Entry 6HSD (X-ray diffraction, 1.60 A resolution); this record covers chains A and C.

[Chain A (and C)]
Protein: Rrf2 family transcriptional regulator
From: Streptomyces venezuelae (strain ATCC 10712 / CBS 650.69 / DSM 40230 / JCM 4526 / NBRC 13096 / PD 04745)
Notes: chain C of this document is another copy of the same molecule, construct and numbering; everything in this record applies to it too
Reference sequence: F2RGC9 (F2RGC9_STRVP); residue numbers follow UniProt; this construct covers 1-160
Sequence (166 residues; numbered 1 to 166; the number before each row is that of its first residue):
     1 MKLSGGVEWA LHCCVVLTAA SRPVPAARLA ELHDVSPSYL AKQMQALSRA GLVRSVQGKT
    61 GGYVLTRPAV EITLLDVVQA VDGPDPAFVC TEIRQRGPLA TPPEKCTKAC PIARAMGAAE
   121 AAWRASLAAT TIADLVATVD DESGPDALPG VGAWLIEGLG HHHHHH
Sequence notes: expression tag (161-166)
Metal / ion sites: 2Fe-2S cluster Fe site 1: E8, H12 (shared with C90(C), C110(C) of chain C); 2Fe-2S cluster Fe site 2: C90, C110 (shared with E8(C), H12(C) of chain C)
Residues lining bound ligands: 2Fe-2S cluster (FES): F88, C90, T91, E92, I93, R94, C110, I112, A113
Reported in the primary citation:
  - 2Fe-2S cluster coordination: E8, H12, C90, C110
  - contacts within the chain: E8-W9 (water-mediated contact), C90-E92 (hydrogen bond)
  - binding site for 2Fe-2S cluster: F88, I93, R94, I112, A113
  - mutagenesis - E8C/H12C: increased stability
  - mutagenesis - E8C: abolished binding to nucleic acid
  - mutagenesis - E8A, E8C/H12C, H12A: abolished binding to DNA
  - binding site for 2-(N-morpholino)-ethanesulfonic acid: W9 (proposed by the authors, not directly observed)
  - mutagenesis - E8A, H12A: decreased stability in response to [2Fe-2S] cluster
  - mutagenesis - E8C: unchanged stability in response to [2Fe-2S] cluster
  - mutagenesis - H12C: increased stability in response to [2Fe-2S] cluster
  - mutagenesis - E8A, H12A: decreased stability in response to redox cycling

[Interface between chain A and chain C]
Contacting residue pairs (96):
  M1(A) - M1(C)  hydrophobic
  M1(A) - K2(C)
  M1(A) - L3(C)  hydrophobic
  M1(A) - D82(C)  hydrogen bond (backbone-side chain)
  M1(A) - P86(C)
  M1(A) - A87(C)
  M1(A) - W123(C)
  K2(A) - M1(C)
  K2(A) - K2(C)  hydrogen bond (backbone-backbone)
  K2(A) - A87(C)
  L3(A) - M1(C)  hydrophobic
  L3(A) - A87(C)  hydrogen bond (backbone-backbone)
  L3(A) - F88(C)  hydrophobic
  L3(A) - M116(C)  hydrophobic
  E8(A) - F88(C)
  E8(A) - V89(C)
  E8(A) - C90(C)  hydrogen bond
  E8(A) - T91(C)  hydrogen bond
  E8(A) - E92(C)  hydrogen bond (side chain-backbone)
  E8(A) - I93(C)
  W9(A) - I93(C)  hydrophobic
  L11(A) - I112(C)  hydrophobic
  L11(A) - M116(C)  hydrophobic
  H12(A) - I93(C)
  H12(A) - C110(C)  hydrogen bond
  H12(A) - I112(C)
  E31(A) - P98(C)
  L32(A) - R96(C)
  L32(A) - G97(C)
  L32(A) - P98(C)
  H33(A) - R96(C)  hydrogen bond (backbone-side chain)
  D34(A) - R96(C)  salt bridge
  D34(A) - G97(C)
  L74(A) - A115(C)  hydrophobic
  V78(A) - M116(C)  hydrophobic
  D82(A) - M1(C)  hydrogen bond (side chain-backbone)
  A87(A) - M1(C)
  A87(A) - L3(C)
  F88(A) - L3(C)  hydrophobic
  F88(A) - E8(C)
  V89(A) - E8(C)
  C90(A) - E8(C)
  T91(A) - E8(C)  hydrogen bond
  E92(A) - E8(C)
  I93(A) - E8(C)
  I93(A) - W9(C)  hydrophobic
  I93(A) - H12(C)
  R96(A) - L32(C)
  R96(A) - H33(C)  hydrogen bond (side chain-backbone)
  R96(A) - D34(C)  salt bridge
  G97(A) - L32(C)
  G97(A) - D34(C)
  P98(A) - E31(C)
  P98(A) - L32(C)
  P98(A) - W154(C)  hydrophobic
  L99(A) - V151(C)  hydrophobic
  L99(A) - W154(C)
  K105(A) - E142(C)  hydrogen bond (side chain-backbone)
  K105(A) - S143(C)
  K108(A) - E142(C)
  C110(A) - H12(C)
  P111(A) - L135(C)
  P111(A) - T138(C)
  P111(A) - E142(C)
  I112(A) - L11(C)  hydrophobic
  I112(A) - H12(C)
  I112(A) - L135(C)  hydrophobic
  R114(A) - T138(C)
  R114(A) - E142(C)  salt bridge
  A115(A) - L74(C)  hydrophobic
  M116(A) - L3(C)  hydrophobic
  M116(A) - L11(C)  hydrophobic
  M116(A) - L127(C)  hydrophobic
  A118(A) - S126(C)
  A119(A) - W123(C)
  A119(A) - S126(C)  hydrogen bond (backbone-side chain)
  A119(A) - L127(C)  hydrophobic
  E120(A) - W123(C)
  A122(A) - A122(C)
  W123(A) - M1(C)
  W123(A) - A119(C)
  W123(A) - E120(C)
  S126(A) - A118(C)
  S126(A) - A119(C)  hydrogen bond (side chain-backbone)
  L127(A) - M116(C)  hydrophobic
  L127(A) - A119(C)  hydrophobic
  L135(A) - P111(C)
  L135(A) - I112(C)  hydrophobic
  T138(A) - P111(C)
  T138(A) - R114(C)
  E142(A) - K105(C)  hydrogen bond (backbone-side chain)
  E142(A) - P111(C)
  E142(A) - R114(C)  salt bridge
  V151(A) - L99(C)  hydrophobic
  W154(A) - P98(C)  hydrophobic
  W154(A) - L99(C)  hydrophobic
Interface residues without a listed pair, chain A (52 interface residues in all): V7, V15, P86, R94, V139, S143, G150
Interface residues without a listed pair, chain C (53 interface residues in all): V7, V15, V78, D85, R94, K108, V139, G150

[Overview]
52 residues of chain A face 53 of chain C across their interface; the contacts include 15 hydrogen bonds and 4
salt bridges. Polar pairs include D34(A)-R96(C), R114(A)-E142(C) and M1(A)-D82(C). From the paper: a binding
site for 2Fe-2S cluster at F88(A), I93(A) and R94(A) among others; E8A, E8C/H12C and H12A of chain A abolish
binding to DNA; 5 substitutions were tested in all.
Both chains are Rrf2 family transcriptional regulator (Streptomyces venezuelae (strain ATCC 10712 / CBS 650.69
/ DSM 40230 / JCM 4526 / NBRC 13096 / PD 04745)). Entry 6HSD (Crystal structure of the oxidized form of the
transcription regulator RsrR) was determined by X-ray diffraction (same publication as 6HSE).
